5NED - chains A and C of the 4 polymer chains in the assembly; structure by electron microscopy, 3.10 A resolution.

# Chain A
Protein: O PanAsia VP1
Source organism: Foot-and-mouth disease virus
UniProtKB: A0A1B0SZV3 (A0A1B0SZV3_9PICO); residues 1-211 here correspond to UniProt positions 524-734 (UniProt number = residue number + 523)
Sequence (211 residues; row label = number of the first residue in the row):
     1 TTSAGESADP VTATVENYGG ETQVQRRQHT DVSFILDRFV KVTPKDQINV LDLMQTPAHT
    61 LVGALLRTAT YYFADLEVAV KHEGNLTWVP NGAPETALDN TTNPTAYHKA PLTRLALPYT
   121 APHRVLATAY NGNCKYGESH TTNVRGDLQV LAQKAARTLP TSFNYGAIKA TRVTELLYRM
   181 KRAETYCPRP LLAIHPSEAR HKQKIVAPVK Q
Disordered / not traced: 133-158, 211

# Chain C
Protein: O PanAsia VP3
Source organism: Foot-and-mouth disease virus
UniProtKB: J3T9N5 (J3T9N5_9PICO); residues 1-220 here correspond to UniProt positions 305-524 (UniProt number = residue number + 304)
Sequence (220 residues; row label = number of the first residue in the row):
     1 GIFPVACSDG YGGLVTTDPK TADPAYGKVF NPPRNMLPGR FTNFLDVAEA CPTFLRFEGD
    61 VPYVTTKTDS DRILAQFDLS LAAKHMSNTF LAGLAQYYTQ YSGTINLHFM FTGPTDAKAR
   121 YMIAYAPPGM EPPKTPEAAA HCIHAEWDTG LNSKFTFSIP YLSAADYAYT ASDTAETTNV
   181 QGWVCLFQIT HGKADGDALV VLASAGKDFE LRLPVDARTQ
Differences from the reference sequence: engineered mutation Arg56 (His360 in J3T9N5)

# How chain A and chain C interact
Residue-residue contacts (48):
  Pro90(A) - Leu213(C)  hydrophobic
  Asn91(A) - Thr99(C)  hydrogen bond (backbone-side chain)
  Asn91(A) - Gln100(C)
  Asn91(A) - Tyr169(C)  hydrogen bond
  Asn91(A) - Leu213(C)
  Gly92(A) - Thr99(C)
  Gly92(A) - Tyr169(C)
  Ala93(A) - Thr99(C)
  Ala93(A) - Val215(C)  hydrophobic
  Pro94(A) - Asp173(C)
  Glu95(A) - Asp173(C)  hydrogen bond (backbone-side chain)
  Thr96(A) - Ala217(C)
  Ala97(A) - Val215(C)  hydrophobic
  Ala97(A) - Asp216(C)
  Ala97(A) - Ala217(C)  hydrophobic
  Asn100(A) - Asp216(C)  hydrogen bond (side chain-backbone)
  Asn100(A) - Ala217(C)  hydrogen bond (side chain-backbone)
  Thr101(A) - Thr16(C)  hydrogen bond (backbone-side chain)
  Thr102(A) - Thr17(C)
  Thr102(A) - Asp216(C)  hydrogen bond
  Asn103(A) - Thr16(C)  hydrogen bond (backbone-side chain)
  Asn103(A) - Val215(C)
  Asn103(A) - Asp216(C)
  Pro104(A) - Thr16(C)
  Pro104(A) - Thr17(C)
  Thr105(A) - Leu14(C)
  Thr105(A) - Val15(C)
  Thr105(A) - Thr16(C)  hydrogen bond (backbone-side chain)
  Ala106(A) - Leu14(C)
  Ala106(A) - Val15(C)  hydrophobic
  Tyr107(A) - Leu14(C)  hydrogen bond (backbone-backbone)
  Lys109(A) - Tyr11(C)  hydrogen bond (side chain-backbone)
  Lys109(A) - Gly12(C)
  Lys109(A) - Gly13(C)
  Pro111(A) - Asp9(C)
  Leu112(A) - Gly10(C)
  Arg114(A) - Gly10(C)  hydrogen bond (backbone-backbone)
  Arg114(A) - Tyr11(C)
  Thr120(A) - Gln100(C)  hydrogen bond (backbone-side chain)
  Thr120(A) - Leu213(C)
  Ala121(A) - Gln100(C)
  Ala121(A) - Arg212(C)
  Pro122(A) - Gln100(C)
  Pro122(A) - Ala165(C)
  Pro122(A) - Asp166(C)
  Pro122(A) - Tyr167(C)
  Pro122(A) - Tyr169(C)
  Ser162(A) - Tyr169(C)
Interface residues without a listed pair, chain A (26 interface residues in all): Thr113, His123
Interface residues without a listed pair, chain C (23 interface residues in all): Pro214, Arg218

# Overview
The interface between chain A and chain C involves 26 residues on one side and 23 on the other; the contacts
include 13 hydrogen bonds. Polar pairs include Asn91(A)-Thr99(C), Asn91(A)-Tyr169(C) and Glu95(A)-Asp173(C).
Here chain A is O PanAsia VP1 and chain C is O PanAsia VP3, both from Foot-and-mouth disease virus. Entry 5NED
(CryoEM Structure of Foot and Mouth Disease Virus O PanAsia) was determined by electron microscopy, deposited
together with 5NE4, 5NEJ, 5NEM, 5NER and 5NET.
